Entry 5ITU (X-ray diffraction, 2.41 A resolution); this record covers chains A and E of the 3 polymer chains in the assembly.

== Chain A ==
Molecule: Endonuclease 8-like 1
Source organism: Homo sapiens
Notes: EC 3.2.2.-, 4.2.99.18
UniProtKB: Q96FI4 (NEIL1_HUMAN); numbering as in UniProt (aligned over 1-390)
Chain sequence (400 residues; each row starts with the number of its first residue):
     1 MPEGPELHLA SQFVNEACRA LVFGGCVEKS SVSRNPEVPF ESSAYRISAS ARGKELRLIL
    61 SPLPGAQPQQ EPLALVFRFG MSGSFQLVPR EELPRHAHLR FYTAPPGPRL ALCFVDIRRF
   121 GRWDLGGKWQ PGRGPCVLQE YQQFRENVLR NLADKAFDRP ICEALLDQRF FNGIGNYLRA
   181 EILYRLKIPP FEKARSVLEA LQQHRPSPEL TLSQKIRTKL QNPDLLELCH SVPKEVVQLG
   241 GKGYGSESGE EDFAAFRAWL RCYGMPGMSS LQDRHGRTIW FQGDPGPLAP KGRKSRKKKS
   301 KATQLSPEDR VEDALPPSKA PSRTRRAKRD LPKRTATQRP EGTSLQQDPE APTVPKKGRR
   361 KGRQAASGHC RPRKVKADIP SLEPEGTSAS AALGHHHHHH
Disordered / not traced: 1, 202-221, 247, 291-400
Sequence notes: expression tag (391-400)
Curated features (UniProtKB/Swiss-Prot):
  - active site: Pro2 (Schiff-base intermediate with DNA), Glu3 (Proton donor), Lys54 (Proton donor), Arg339 (Proton donor)
  - binding site (DNA): Asn176, Arg339
  - natural variant: Ala44 (A44D: Found in a patient with childhood-onset nephrotic syndrome, focal segmental glomerulosclerosis and end-stage renal disease; uncertain significance), Ala156 (A156T: Found in a patient with childhood-onset steroid-resistant nephrotic syndrome; uncertain significance), Glu181 (E181K: Found in a patient with nephrotic syndrome also carrying mutation P-159 in MYO1E), Lys242 (K242R: In RNA edited version)
  - mutagenesis: Pro2 (P2T: Loss of glycosylase and AP lyase activity; Loss of glycosylase activity), Glu3 (E3Q: Loss of glycosylase and AP lyase activity), Lys54 (K54L: Loss of glycosylase activity), Arg277 (R277A: Strongly reduced glycosylase activity. Has little effect on AP lyase activity)
What the authors report for this chain:
  - conformationally variable residues (side-chain flip): Lys242
  - catalytic residues: Pro2, Glu6 (from molecular simulation)
  - mutagenesis - E6A: decreased catalytic activity on Tg

== Chain E ==
Molecule: 13-nt DNA strand
Sequence (13 nucleotides; numbered 1 to 13; the number before each row is that of its first residue):
     1 TAGACCTGGA CGG

== Chain A / chain E interface ==
Pairs across the interface - 12 pairs, chain A then chain E:
  Arg34(A) with DC6(E), salt bridge to the phosphate
  His96(A) with DT7(E), hydrogen bond to the phosphate; DG8(E), salt bridge to the phosphate
  Ile117(A) with DT7(E), sugar contact; DG8(E), sugar contact
  Arg118(A) with DC6(E), hydrogen bond to the base; DT7(E), base contact
  Arg119(A) with DC6(E), hydrogen bond to the phosphate; DT7(E), salt bridge to the phosphate
  Phe120(A) with DC5(E), base contact; DC6(E), base contact
  His275(A) with DG3(E), hydrogen bond to the base
Other interface residues (no listed pair), chain E (7 interface residues in all): DA2, DA4

== Overview ==
The chain A/chain E interface involves 7 residues from each chain, with 4 hydrogen bonds and 3 salt bridges.
Polar contacts include Arg118(A)-DC6(E), His275(A)-DG3(E) and His96(A)-DT7(E). From the paper: catalytic
residues Pro2(A) and Glu6(A); E6A of chain A reduces catalytic activity on Tg.
Here chain A is Endonuclease 8-like 1 (Homo sapiens) and chain E is a 13-nt DNA strand. Entry 5ITU (Crystal
Structure of Human NEIL1(242K) bound to duplex DNA containing THF) was determined by X-ray diffraction
together with 5ITQ, 5ITR, 5ITT, 5ITX and 5ITY from the same study.
